Entry 7WOG (electron microscopy, 4.06 A resolution (low resolution: residue-level contacts below are approximate; hydrogen-bond / salt-bridge calls are withheld)); this record covers chains C and A of the 3 polymer chains in the assembly.

[Chain C]
Name: Spike protein S1
From: Severe acute respiratory syndrome coronavirus 2
Notes: fragment: rbd
UniProt: P0DTC2 (SPIKE_SARS2); numbering as in UniProt (aligned over 331-528)
Chain sequence (198 residues; each row starts with the number of its first residue):
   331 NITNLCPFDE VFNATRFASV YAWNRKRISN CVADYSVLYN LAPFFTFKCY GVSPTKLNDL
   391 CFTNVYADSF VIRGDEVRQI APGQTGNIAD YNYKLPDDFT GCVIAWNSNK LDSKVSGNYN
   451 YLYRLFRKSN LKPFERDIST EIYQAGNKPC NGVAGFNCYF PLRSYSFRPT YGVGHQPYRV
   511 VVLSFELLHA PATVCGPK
Not modelled in the structure: 331
Sequence notes: variant Asp339 (Gly in P0DTC2), Leu371 (Ser in P0DTC2), Pro373 (Ser in P0DTC2), Phe375 (Ser in P0DTC2), Asn417 (Lys in P0DTC2), Lys440 (Asn in P0DTC2), Ser446 (Gly in P0DTC2), Asn477 (Ser in P0DTC2), Lys478 (Thr in P0DTC2), Ala484 (Glu in P0DTC2), Arg493 (Gln in P0DTC2), Ser496 (Gly in P0DTC2), Arg498 (Gln in P0DTC2), Tyr501 (Asn in P0DTC2), His505 (Tyr in P0DTC2)
UniProt features mapped onto this chain:
  - region: Arg403 to Asp405 (Integrin-binding motif), Asn448 to Phe456 (Immunodominant HLA epitope recognized by the CD8+)
  - glycosylation (N-linked (GlcNAc...) asparagine): Asn331 (complex), Asn343 (complex)
  - natural variant: Asp339 (G339D: In strain: Omicron/BA.1, Omicron/BA.2 and 4 more; this construct carries the variant), Arg346 (R346K: In strain: Mu/B.1.621; R346T: In strain: Omicron/BQ.1.1, Omicron/XBB.1.5 and 1 more), Leu368 (L368I: In strain: Omicron/XBB.1.5, Omicron/EG.5.1), Leu371 (S371L: In strain: Omicron/BA.1; this construct carries the variant), Pro373 (S373P: In strain: Omicron/BA.1, Omicron/BA.2 and 7 more; this construct carries the variant), Phe375 (S375F: In strain: Omicron/BA.1, Omicron/BA.2 and 7 more; this construct carries the variant), Thr376 (T376A: In strain: Omicron/BA.2, Omicron/BA.2.12.1 and 5 more), Asp405 (D405N: In strain: Omicron/BA.2, Omicron/BA.2.12.1 and 6 more), Arg408 (R408S: In strain: Omicron/BA.2, Omicron/BA.2.12.1 and 6 more), Asn417 (K417N: In strain: Beta/B.1.351, Omicron/BA.1 and 8 more; this construct carries the variant), Lys440 (N440K: In strain: Omicron/BA.1, Omicron/BA.2 and 7 more; this construct carries the variant), Lys444 (K444T: In strain: Omicron/BQ.1.1), 16 further natural variant entries in UniProt
  - mutagenesis: Asn331 (N331Q: Reduced viral infectivity), Asn343 (N343Q: Reduced viral infectivity), Leu452 (L452R: Increased resistance to neutralizing antibodies. Decreases HLA binding to NF9 epitope. Increased binding affinity to human ACE2), Tyr453 (Y453F: Decreased HLA binding to NF9 epitope. Increased binding affinity to human ACE2), Ala475 (A475V: Increased resistance to neutralizing antibodies), Val483 (V483A: Increased resistance to neutralizing antibodies), Phe490 (F490L: Increased resistance to neutralizing antibodies and human covalescent sera neutralization), His519 (H519P: Increased resistance to human covalescent sera neutralization)
Cystine bridges: Cys336-Cys361, Cys379-Cys432, Cys391-Cys525, Cys480-Cys488

[Chain A]
Name: 553-49 vh
From: Homo sapiens
Chain sequence (228 residues; each row starts with the number of its first residue):
     1 EVQLVESGGG LVQPGGSLRL SCAASGFTFS SYAMNWVRQA PGKGLEWVST ISGSGGSTYY
    61 ADSVKGRFTI SRDNSKNTLY LQMNSLRAED TAVYYCAKDS SSWYNYYGMD VWGQGTTVTV
   121 SSASTKGPSV FPLAPSSKST SGGTAALGCL VKDYFPEPVT VSWNSGALTS GVHTFPAVLQ
   181 SSGLYSLSSV VTVPSSSLGT QTYICNVNHK PSNTKVDKKV EPKSCDKT
Not modelled in the structure: 125-228
Cystine bridges: Cys22-Cys96

[How chain C and chain A interact]
Residue-residue contacts (27; chain C residue first):
  Asn334(C) - Gly55(A)
  Asn334(C) - Gly56(A)
  Leu335(C) - Gly56(A)
  Pro337(C) - Gly56(A)
  Pro337(C) - Ser57(A)
  Glu340(C) - Ser54(A)
  Thr345(C) - Trp103(A)
  Arg346(C) - Trp103(A)
  Ala348(C) - Tyr104(A)
  Ala352(C) - Tyr104(A)
  Trp353(C) - Tyr104(A)
  Trp353(C) - Tyr106(A)
  Asn354(C) - Trp103(A)
  Asn354(C) - Tyr104(A)
  Asn354(C) - Asn105(A)
  Asn354(C) - Tyr106(A)
  Arg355(C) - Tyr106(A)
  Lys356(C) - Ser52(A)
  Lys356(C) - Asn105(A)
  Arg357(C) - Tyr59(A)
  Ile358(C) - Ser57(A)
  Ser359(C) - Thr58(A)
  Ser359(C) - Tyr59(A)
  Asn360(C) - Gly56(A)
  Asn360(C) - Thr58(A)
  Arg466(C) - Tyr106(A)
  Ala520(C) - Lys65(A)
Other interface residues (no listed pair), chain C (19 interface residues in all): Pro521
Other interface residues (no listed pair), chain A (13 interface residues in all): Tyr60
The authors on this interface:
  - epitope / paratope residues, chain C: Asn334(C), Ala352(C), Trp353(C), Asn354(C), Ser359(C)

[Summary]
19 residues of chain C face 13 of chain A across their interface. Curated annotation (UniProt) lists 8
mutagenesis sites on chain C. The paper reports epitope/paratope residues Asn334(C), Ala352(C) and Trp353(C)
among others.
Here chain C is Spike protein S1 (Severe acute respiratory syndrome coronavirus 2) and chain A is 553-49 vh
(Homo sapiens). Entry 7WOG (SARS-CoV-2 Omicron S monomer complexed with 553-49) was determined by electron
microscopy (same publication as 7WO4, 7WO5 and 7WO7).
